4XNV - chain A; structure by X-ray diffraction, 2.20 A resolution.

Chain A:
Name: P2Y purinoceptor 1, Rubredoxin, P2Y purinoceptor 1
Organism: Homo sapiens
UniProtKB: chimeric construct of P47900, P00268: residues 2-247 from P47900 (P2RY1_HUMAN) positions 2-247 (same numbers); residues 1001-1054 from P00268 positions 1-54 (UniProt number = residue number - 1000); residues 253-373 from P47900 (P2RY1_HUMAN) positions 253-373 (same numbers)
Chain sequence (421 residues; each row starts with the number of its first residue):
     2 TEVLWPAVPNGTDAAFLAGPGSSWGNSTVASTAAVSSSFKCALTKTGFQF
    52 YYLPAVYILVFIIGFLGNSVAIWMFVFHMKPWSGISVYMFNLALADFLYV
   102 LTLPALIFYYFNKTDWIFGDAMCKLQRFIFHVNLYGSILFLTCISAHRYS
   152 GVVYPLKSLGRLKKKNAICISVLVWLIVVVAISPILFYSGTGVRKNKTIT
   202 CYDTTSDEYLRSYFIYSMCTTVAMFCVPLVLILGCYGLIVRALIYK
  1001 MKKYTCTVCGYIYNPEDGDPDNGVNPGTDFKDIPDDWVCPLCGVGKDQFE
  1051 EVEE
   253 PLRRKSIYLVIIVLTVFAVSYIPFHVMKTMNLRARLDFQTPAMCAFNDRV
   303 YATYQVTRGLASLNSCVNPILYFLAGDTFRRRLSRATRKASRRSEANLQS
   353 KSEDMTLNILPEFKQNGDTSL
Disordered / not traced: 2-38, 157, 1034-1037, 335-373
Disulfide bonds: C42-C296, C124-C202
Construct notes: engineered mutation N320 (Asp in P47900)
Ion coordination: Zn2+: C1006, C1009, C1039, C1042
Residues lining bound ligands: BPTU (BUR; 1-[2-(2-tert-butylphenoxy)pyridin-3-yl]-3-[4-(trifluoromethoxy)phenyl]urea): F62, F66, L102, T103, P105, A106, F119, M123, L126, Q127, I130
Swiss-Prot annotation at these positions:
  - binding site (ADP): K46, Y203 to T205, N283 to R287, Y303 to Y306, R310
  - glycosylation (N-linked (GlcNAc...) asparagine): N11, N27, N113, N197
  - binding site (Fe cation): C1006, C1009, C1039, C1042
  - modified residue: M1001 (N-formylmethionine)
Reported in the primary citation:
  - contacts within the chain: R149-A327 (hydrogen bond)
  - binding site for BPTU: F62, F66, L102, T103, A106, F119, M123, L126, Q127
  - specificity-determining residues: A106 (by similarity / conservation)
  - mutagenesis - T103W, A106F, A106W: abolished binding to BPTU
  - mutagenesis - A106L: decreased binding to BPTU
  - mutagenesis - K46A, T103W, A106F, A106L, A106W, R195A, Y303F: unchanged binding to 2MeSADP
  - mutagenesis - T103W, A106F, A106L, A106W: unchanged binding to MRS2500
  - mutagenesis - L44A, Y110F, Y203A, T205A, N283A, Y306F: decreased binding to 2MeSADP
  - mutagenesis - K46A, R195A, Y303F (309 +/- 36 nM): unchanged binding to BPTU
  - mutagenesis - D320N: increased expression (proposed by the authors, not directly observed)

Summary:
Ligands of chain A: BPTU. The Zn2+ site is built by C1006, C1009, C1039 and C1042. From UniProt: 14
ADP-binding residues and 4 Fe cation-binding residues. From the paper: a binding site for BPTU at F62, F66 and
L102 among others; L44A, Y110F and Y203A, among others, reduce binding to 2MeSADP; 14 substitutions were
tested in all.
Chain A is P2Y purinoceptor 1, Rubredoxin, P2Y purinoceptor 1 (Homo sapiens); the structure, The human P2Y1
receptor in complex with BPTU, was determined by X-ray diffraction together with 4XNW from the same study.
